Entry 6J50 (electron microscopy, 4.70 A resolution (low resolution: residue-level contacts below are approximate; hydrogen-bond / salt-bridge calls are withheld)); this record covers chains N and c of the 27 polymer chains in the assembly.

Chain N:
Molecule: 198-nt DNA strand
Sequence (198 nucleotides; row label = number of the first residue in the row; numbers below 1 keep their minus sign (DG-125 is residue -125)):
  -125 GCTTACGTCA GTCTGGCCAT CTTTGTGTTT GGTGTGTTTG GGTGGTGGCC GTTTTCGTTG
   -65 TTTTTTTCTG TCTCGTGCCT GGTGTCTTGG GTGTAATCCC CTTGGCGGTT AAAACGCGGG
    -5 GGACAGCGCG TACGTGCGTT TAAGCGGTGC TAGAGCTGTC TACGACCAAT TGAGCGGCCT
    55 CGGCACCGGG ATTCTGAT
Not modelled in the structure: -125 to -56, -37 to -33

Chain c:
Protein: Histone H2A type 1-B/E
Organism: Homo sapiens
UniProt: P04908 (H2A1B_HUMAN); residues 0-129 here correspond to UniProt positions 1-130 (UniProt number = residue number + 1)
Chain sequence (133 residues; row label = number of the first residue in the row; numbers below 1 keep their minus sign (Gly-3 is residue -3)):
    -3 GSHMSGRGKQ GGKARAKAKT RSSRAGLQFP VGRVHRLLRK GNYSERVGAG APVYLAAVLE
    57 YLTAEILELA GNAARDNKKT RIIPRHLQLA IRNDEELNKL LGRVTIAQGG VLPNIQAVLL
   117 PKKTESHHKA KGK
Not modelled in the structure: -3 to 15, 119-129
Construct notes: expression tag (-3 to -1)

Interface between chain N and chain c:
Pairs across the interface (11; chain N residue first):
  DG38(N) with Arg42(c); Val43(c); Gly44(c); Ala45(c)
  DA39(N) with Arg42(c); Val43(c)
  DC49(N) with Arg29(c)
  DG57(N) with Thr76(c); Arg77(c)
  DC58(N) with Thr76(c); Arg77(c)
Other interface residues (no listed pair), chain N (6 interface residues in all): DG48
Other interface residues (no listed pair), chain c (8 interface residues in all): Arg35

In short:
6 residues of chain N face 8 of chain c across their interface.
Chain N is a 198-nt DNA strand and chain c is Histone H2A type 1-B/E (Homo sapiens); the structure, RNA
polymerase II elongation complex bound with Spt4/5 and foreign DNA, stalled at SHL(-1) of the ..., was
determined by electron microscopy together with 6IR9, 6J4W, 6J4X, 6J4Y, 6J4Z and 6J51 from the same study.
